8RHP - chains H and J of the 14 polymer chains in the assembly; structure by electron microscopy, 2.89 A resolution.

== Chain H ==
Name: Nitrogenase molybdenum-iron protein alpha chain
Organism: Azotobacter vinelandii
Notes: EC 1.18.6.1
Reference sequence: P07328 (NIFD_AZOVI); residues 1-492 here = UniProt positions 1-492
Chain sequence (492 residues; row label = number of the first residue in the row):
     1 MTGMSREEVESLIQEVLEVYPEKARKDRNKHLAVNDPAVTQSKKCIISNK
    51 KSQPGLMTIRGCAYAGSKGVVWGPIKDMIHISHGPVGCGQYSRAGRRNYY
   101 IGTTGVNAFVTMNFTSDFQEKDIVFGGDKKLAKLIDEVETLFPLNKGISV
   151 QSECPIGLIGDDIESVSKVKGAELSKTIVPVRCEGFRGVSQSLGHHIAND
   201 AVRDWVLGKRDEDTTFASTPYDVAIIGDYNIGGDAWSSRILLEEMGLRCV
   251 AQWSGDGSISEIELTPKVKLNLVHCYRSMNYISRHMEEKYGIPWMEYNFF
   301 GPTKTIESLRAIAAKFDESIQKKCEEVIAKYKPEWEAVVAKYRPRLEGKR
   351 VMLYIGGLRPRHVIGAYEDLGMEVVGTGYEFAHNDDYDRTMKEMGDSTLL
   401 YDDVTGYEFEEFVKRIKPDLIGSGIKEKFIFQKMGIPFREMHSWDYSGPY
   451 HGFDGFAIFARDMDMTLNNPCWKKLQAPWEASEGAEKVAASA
Not modelled in the structure: 1-3, 481-492
Bound ions: fe(8)-S(7) cluster Fe: Cys-62, Cys-88, Cys-154 (shared with 3 residues of chain I); Fe ion near Cys-275 (its only coordinating residue here)
Ligand contacts:
  - fe(8)-S(7) cluster (CLF): Cys-62, Tyr-64, Pro-85, Gly-87, Cys-88, Tyr-91, Glu-153, Cys-154, Gly-185
  - 3-hydroxy-3-carboxy-adipic acid (HCA): Ala-65, Val-70, Gly-95, Arg-96, Gln-191, Gly-424, Ile-425, Lys-426, His-442
  - ICS (iron-sulfur-molybdenum cluster with interstitial carbon): Val-70, Arg-96, His-195, Tyr-229, Ile-231, Cys-275, Ser-278, Ile-355, Gly-356, Gly-357, Leu-358, Arg-359, Pro-360, Phe-381, Met-441, His-442
Curated features (UniProtKB/Swiss-Prot):
  - binding site ([8Fe-7S] cluster): Cys-62, Cys-88, Cys-154
  - binding site ([7Fe-Mo-9S-C-homocitryl] cluster): Cys-275, His-442
  - mutagenesis: His-195 (H195Q: No nitrogenase activity)

== Chain J ==
Name: Nitrogenase molybdenum-iron protein beta chain
Organism: Azotobacter vinelandii
Notes: EC 1.18.6.1
Reference sequence: P07329 (NIFK_AZOVI); numbering as in UniProt (aligned over 1-523)
Chain sequence (523 residues; numbered 1 to 523; the number before each row is that of its first residue):
     1 MSQQVDKIKASYPLFLDQDYKDMLAKKRDGFEEKYPQDKIDEVFQWTTTK
    51 EYQELNFQREALTVNPAKACQPLGAVLCALGFEKTMPYVHGSQGCVAYFR
   101 SYFNRHFREPVSCVSDSMTEDAAVFGGQQNMKDGLQNCKATYKPDMIAVS
   151 TTCMAEVIGDDLNAFINNSKKEGFIPDEFPVPFAHTPSFVGSHVTGWDNM
   201 FEGIARYFTLKSMDDKVVGSNKKINIVPGFETYLGNFRVIKRMLSEMGVG
   251 YSLLSDPEEVLDTPADGQFRMYAGGTTQEEMKDAPNALNTVLLQPWHLEK
   301 TKKFVEGTWKHEVPKLNIPMGLDWTDEFLMKVSEISGQPIPASLTKERGR
   351 LVDMMTDSHTWLHGKRFALWGDPDFVMGLVKFLLELGCEPVHILCHNGNK
   401 RWKKAVDAILAASPYGKNATVYIGKDLWHLRSLVFTDKPDFMIGNSYGKF
   451 IQRDTLHKGKEFEVPLIRIGFPIFDRHHLHRSTTLGYEGAMQILTTLVNS
   501 ILERLDEETRGMQATDYNHDLVR
Not modelled in the structure: 1
Bound ions: fe(8)-S(7) cluster Fe: Cys-70, Cys-95, Cys-153 (shared with 3 residues of chain K); Ca2+ site 1: Arg-108, Glu-109 (shared with 2 residues of chain I); Ca2+ site 2: Asp-353, Asp-357 (shared with 2 residues of chain I)
Ligand contacts: fe(8)-S(7) cluster (CLF): Cys-70, Pro-72, Ser-92, Gly-94, Cys-95, Tyr-98, Phe-99, Thr-152, Cys-153, Ser-188
Curated features (UniProtKB/Swiss-Prot):
  - binding site ([8Fe-7S] cluster): Cys-70, Cys-95, Cys-153, Ser-188

== Interface between chain H and chain J ==
Residue-residue contacts - 46 pairs, chain H then chain J:
  Arg-93(H) / Leu-521(J)
  Ala-94(H) / Leu-521(J)  hydrophobic
  Arg-97(H) / Asp-520(J)  salt bridge
  Tyr-99(H) / Tyr-517(J)
  Tyr-99(H) / Asn-518(J)  hydrogen bond
  Tyr-99(H) / Asp-520(J)  hydrogen bond
  Tyr-100(H) / Tyr-517(J)
  Ile-101(H) / Tyr-517(J)  hydrophobic
  Gly-102(H) / Gln-513(J)
  Thr-103(H) / Met-512(J)
  Thr-103(H) / Gln-513(J)  hydrogen bond
  Thr-104(H) / Met-512(J)
  Phe-429(H) / Asp-357(J)
  Gln-432(H) / Thr-356(J)
  Gln-432(H) / Asp-357(J)
  Lys-433(H) / Asp-353(J)  salt bridge
  Arg-439(H) / Thr-360(J)
  Asp-445(H) / Thr-360(J)
  Tyr-446(H) / Trp-361(J)  hydrophobic
  Tyr-446(H) / Val-522(J)
  Met-465(H) / His-363(J)
  Thr-466(H) / His-359(J)
  Asn-468(H) / Tyr-415(J)  hydrogen bond (backbone-side chain)
  Asn-469(H) / His-359(J)
  Asn-469(H) / His-363(J)
  Pro-470(H) / Glu-385(J)
  Pro-470(H) / Tyr-415(J)
  Cys-471(H) / Thr-356(J)
  Trp-472(H) / Thr-356(J)
  Lys-474(H) / Leu-322(J)
  Lys-474(H) / Asp-323(J)  salt bridge
  Lys-474(H) / Arg-348(J)  hydrogen bond (backbone-side chain)
  Lys-474(H) / Val-352(J)
  Leu-475(H) / Val-352(J)  hydrophobic
  Gln-476(H) / Arg-348(J)
  Ala-477(H) / Arg-348(J)
  Pro-478(H) / Asp-326(J)
  Pro-478(H) / Met-330(J)  hydrophobic
  Pro-478(H) / Arg-348(J)
  Trp-479(H) / Asp-326(J)
  Trp-479(H) / Met-330(J)  hydrophobic
  Trp-479(H) / Ile-340(J)  hydrophobic
  Trp-479(H) / Thr-345(J)  hydrogen bond
  Trp-479(H) / Arg-348(J)
  Trp-479(H) / Tyr-487(J)
  Glu-480(H) / Thr-345(J)
Other interface residues (no listed pair), chain H (31 interface residues in all): Asn-107, Trp-236
Other interface residues (no listed pair), chain J (32 interface residues in all): Leu-329, Met-355, Leu-384, Leu-386, Gly-387, Asp-516, Arg-523

== Summary ==
The interface between chain H and chain J involves 31 residues on one side and 32 on the other; the contacts
include 6 hydrogen bonds and 3 salt bridges. Polar contacts include Arg-97(H)/Asp-520(J),
Lys-433(H)/Asp-353(J) and Lys-474(H)/Asp-323(J).
Here chain H is Nitrogenase molybdenum-iron protein alpha chain and chain J is Nitrogenase molybdenum-iron
protein beta chain, both from Azotobacter vinelandii. Entry 8RHP (Cryo-EM structure of the molybdenum
nitrogenase complexed with iron protein (NifH) and Shethna protein II (FeSII)) was determined by electron
microscopy, deposited together with 8RHO.
